8JR9 - chains A and B of the 5 polymer chains in the assembly; structure by electron microscopy, 2.57 A resolution.

Chain A:
Protein: Guanine nucleotide-binding protein G(s) subunit alpha-1
Source organism: Homo sapiens
Amino-acid sequence (361 residues; numbered 1 to 394; 33 numbers in that range are skipped by the numbering (no residue carries them; nothing is unmodelled there); the number before each row is that of its first residue):
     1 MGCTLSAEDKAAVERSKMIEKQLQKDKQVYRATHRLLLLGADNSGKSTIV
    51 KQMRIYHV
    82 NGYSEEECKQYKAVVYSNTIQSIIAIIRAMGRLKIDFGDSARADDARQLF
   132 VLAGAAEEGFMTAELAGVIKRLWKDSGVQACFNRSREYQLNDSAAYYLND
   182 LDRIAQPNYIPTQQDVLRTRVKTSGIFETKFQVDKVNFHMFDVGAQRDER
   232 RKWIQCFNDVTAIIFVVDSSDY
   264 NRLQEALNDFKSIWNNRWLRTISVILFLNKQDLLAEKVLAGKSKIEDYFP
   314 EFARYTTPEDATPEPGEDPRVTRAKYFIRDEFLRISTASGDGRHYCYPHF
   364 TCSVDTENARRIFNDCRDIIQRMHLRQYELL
Not modelled in the structure: 1-4, 82-203, 328-329
Ligand contacts: pco-371 (KHF): Gln390, Tyr391, Glu392

Chain B:
Protein: Guanine nucleotide-binding protein G(I)/G(S)/G(T) subunit beta-1
Source organism: Homo sapiens
Reference sequence: P62873 (GBB1_HUMAN); residue numbers follow UniProt; this construct covers 2-340
Amino-acid sequence (352 residues; numbered -3 to 348; the number before each row is that of its first residue; numbers below 1 keep their minus sign (Gly-3 is residue -3)):
    -3 GSLLQSELDQLRQEAEQLKNQIRDARKACADATLSQITNNIDPVGRIQMR
    47 TRRTLRGHLAKIYAMHWGTDSRLLVSASQDGKLIIWDSYTTNKVHAIPLR
    97 SSWVMTCAYAPSGNYVACGGLDNICSIYNLKTREGNVRVSRELAGHTGYL
   147 SCCRFLDDNQIVTSSGDTTCALWDIETGQQTTTFTGHTGDVMSLSLAPDT
   197 RLFVSGACDASAKLWDVREGMCRQTFTGHESDINAICFFPNGNAFATGSD
   247 DATCRLFDLRADQELMTYSHDNIICGITSVSFSKSGRLLLAGYDDFNCNV
   297 WDALKADRAGVLAGHDNRVSCLGVTDDGMAVATGSWDSFLKIWNGSSGGG
   347 GS
Not modelled in the structure: -3 to 2, 344-348
Differences from the reference sequence: expression tag (-3 to 1, 341-348)
Curated features (UniProtKB/Swiss-Prot):
  - modified residue: Ser2 (N-acetylserine), His266 (Phosphohistidine)
  - natural variant: Leu30 (L30F: In MRD42; uncertain significance), Arg52 (R52G: In MRD42), Gly64 (G64V: In MRD42), Asp76 (D76E: In MRD42; D76G: In MRD42), Gly77 (G77S: In MRD42), Lys78 (K78R: In MRD42), Ile80 (I80N: In MRD42; I80T: In MRD42), His91 (H91R: In MRD42; uncertain significance), Ala92 (A92T: In MRD42), Pro94 (P94S: In MRD42), Leu95 (L95P: In MRD42), Arg96 (R96L: In MRD42), 5 further natural variant entries in UniProt

Interface between chain A and chain B:
Pairs across the interface (58; chain A residue first):
  Arg15(A) with Val90(B), hydrogen bond (side chain-backbone); His91(B); Gly131(B)
  Ser16(A) with Asn88(B); Lys89(B), hydrogen bond (side chain-backbone)
  Ile19(A) with Lys89(B); Ala92(B), hydrophobic
  Glu20(A) with Lys89(B), salt bridge
  Leu23(A) with Gly53(B); Lys78(B); Lys89(B)
  Asp26(A) with Lys78(B), salt bridge
  Lys27(A) with Leu55(B)
  Tyr30(A) with Leu55(B), hydrophobic; Ala56(B); Asp76(B)
  Thr204(A) with Asp118(B); Asn119(B)
  Ser205(A) with Leu117(B); Asp118(B); Asn119(B)
  Gly206(A) with Leu117(B); Asn119(B), hydrogen bond (backbone-side chain)
  Ile207(A) with Trp99(B); Leu117(B); Asp118(B)
  Phe222(A) with Trp99(B)
  Ala226(A) with Thr143(B)
  Gln227(A) with Leu117(B), hydrogen bond (side chain-backbone); Asn119(B); Tyr145(B), hydrogen bond (side chain-backbone)
  Arg228(A) with Gly162(B), hydrogen bond (side chain-backbone); Thr164(B); Thr184(B); Gly185(B); Asp186(B), salt bridge
  Arg232(A) with Cys204(B), hydrogen bond (side chain-backbone); Asp228(B), salt bridge
  Lys233(A) with Tyr145(B); Met188(B); Cys204(B); Asp228(B); Asn230(B), hydrogen bond; Asp246(B), salt bridge
  Trp234(A) with Leu117(B), hydrophobic
  Gln236(A) with Lys57(B); Arg314(B), hydrogen bond; Trp332(B)
  Cys237(A) with Lys57(B), hydrogen bond (backbone-side chain); Gln75(B); Trp99(B)
  Phe238(A) with Trp99(B), hydrophobic; Leu117(B), hydrophobic
  Asn239(A) with Lys57(B), hydrogen bond; Trp332(B)
  Asp240(A) with Lys57(B), salt bridge
  Trp281(A) with Asp290(B); Arg314(B)
Interface residues without a listed pair, chain A (30 interface residues in all): Ala12, Val13, Gln22, Glu230, Val241
Interface residues without a listed pair, chain B (38 interface residues in all): Ile80, Ser98, Met101, His142, Gly144, Asp163

Summary:
30 residues of chain A and 38 residues of chain B are in contact; the contacts include 11 hydrogen bonds and 6
salt bridges. Polar pairs include Glu20(A)-Lys89(B), Asp26(A)-Lys78(B) and Arg228(A)-Asp186(B). Ligands of
chain A: pco-371.
Chain A is Guanine nucleotide-binding protein G(s) subunit alpha-1 and chain B is Guanine nucleotide-binding
protein G(I)/G(S)/G(T) subunit beta-1, both from Homo sapiens; the structure, Small molecule agonist (PCO371)
bound to human parathyroid hormone receptor type 1 (PTH1R), was determined by electron microscopy.
